PDB entry 1APV | X-ray diffraction, 1.80 A resolution | chains E and I

# Chain E
Protein: Penicillopepsin
Source organism: Penicillium janthinellum
Notes: EC 3.4.23.20
UniProtKB: P00798 (PENP_PENJA); residues 1-323 here = UniProt positions 1-323
Chain sequence (323 residues; row label = number of the first residue in the row):
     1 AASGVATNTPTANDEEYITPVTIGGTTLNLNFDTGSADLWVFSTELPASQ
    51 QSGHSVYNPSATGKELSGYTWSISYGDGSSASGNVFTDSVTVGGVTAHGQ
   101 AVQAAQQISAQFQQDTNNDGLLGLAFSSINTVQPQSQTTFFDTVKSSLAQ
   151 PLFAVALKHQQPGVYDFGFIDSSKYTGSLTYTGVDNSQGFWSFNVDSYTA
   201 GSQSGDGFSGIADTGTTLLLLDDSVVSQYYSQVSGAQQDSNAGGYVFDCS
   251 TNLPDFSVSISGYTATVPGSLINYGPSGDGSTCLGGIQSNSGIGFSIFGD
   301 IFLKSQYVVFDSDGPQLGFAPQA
Swiss-Prot annotation at these positions:
  - active site: Asp-33, Asp-213
  - glycosylation: Ser-3 (O-linked (Man...) serine), Thr-7 (O-linked (Man...) threonine)
Disulfide bonds: Cys-249/Cys-283
Covalently attached groups: alpha-D-mannopyranose (MAN) linked to Ser-3; alpha-D-xylopyranose (XYS) linked to Thr-7
Residues lining bound ligands: dimethylformamide (DMF): Gly-76, Ile-211, Ile-293, Phe-295, Ile-297

# Chain I
Protein: Inhibitor isovaleryl (iva)-val-val-HYDRATED difluorostatone-N-methylamine
Chain sequence (5 residues; each row starts with the number of its first residue):
     4 X
     3 V
     2 V
     1 X
    1A X
Modified / non-standard residues: DFO (2,2-difluoro-3-hydrostatine) at position 1; NME (methylamine) at position 1A; IVA (isovaleric acid) at position 4
Residues lining bound ligands: dimethylformamide (DMF): DFO_1, NME_1A, Val-2

# Chain E / chain I interface
Contacting residue pairs - 27 pairs, chain E then chain I:
  Glu-15(E) / IVA_4(I)
  Asn-31(E) / DFO_1(I)
  Asp-33(E) / DFO_1(I)
  Gly-35(E) / DFO_1(I)
  Gly-35(E) / NME_1A(I)  hydrogen bond (backbone-backbone)
  Ser-36(E) / DFO_1(I)
  Tyr-75(E) / DFO_1(I)
  Tyr-75(E) / Val-2(I)
  Gly-76(E) / DFO_1(I)  hydrogen bond (backbone-backbone)
  Gly-76(E) / Val-2(I)  hydrogen bond (backbone-backbone)
  Asp-77(E) / DFO_1(I)
  Asp-77(E) / Val-2(I)  hydrogen bond (side chain-backbone)
  Asp-77(E) / Val-3(I)
  Ser-79(E) / DFO_1(I)
  Leu-121(E) / DFO_1(I)
  Asp-213(E) / DFO_1(I)
  Gly-215(E) / DFO_1(I)  hydrogen bond (backbone-backbone)
  Gly-215(E) / Val-3(I)
  Thr-216(E) / DFO_1(I)
  Thr-216(E) / Val-2(I)
  Thr-216(E) / Val-3(I)
  Thr-217(E) / Val-3(I)  hydrogen bond (side chain-backbone)
  Thr-217(E) / IVA_4(I)
  Leu-218(E) / IVA_4(I)
  Leu-220(E) / Val-2(I)  hydrophobic
  Tyr-274(E) / IVA_4(I)
  Ile-297(E) / Val-2(I)  hydrophobic
Other interface residues (no listed pair), chain E (23 interface residues in all): Ser-74, Phe-112, Phe-190, Ile-211, Leu-284

# Summary
23 residues of chain E face 5 of chain I across their interface; the contacts include 6 hydrogen bonds. Among
the polar pairs are Asp-77(E)/Val-2(I), Thr-217(E)/Val-3(I) and Gly-35(E)/NME_1A(I). Dimethylformamide is
bound between chain E and chain I. Covalently linked alpha-D-mannopyranose: at Ser-3(E).
Here chain E is Penicillopepsin (Penicillium janthinellum) and chain I is Inhibitor isovaleryl
(iva)-val-val-HYDRATED difluorostatone-N-methylamine. Entry 1APV (Crystallographic analysis of transition
state mimics bound to penicillopepsin: difluorostatine-and difluorostatone-containing peptides) was determined
by X-ray diffraction, deposited together with 1APW.
